8B19 - chains A and B of the 3 polymer chains in the assembly; structure by X-ray diffraction, 2.45 A resolution.

== Chain A ==
Molecule: Dipeptide and tripeptide permease B
Source organism: Escherichia coli
UniProt: P36837 (DTPB_ECOLI); residues 1-489 here = UniProt positions 1-489
Sequence (489 residues; numbered 1 to 489; the number before each row is that of its first residue):
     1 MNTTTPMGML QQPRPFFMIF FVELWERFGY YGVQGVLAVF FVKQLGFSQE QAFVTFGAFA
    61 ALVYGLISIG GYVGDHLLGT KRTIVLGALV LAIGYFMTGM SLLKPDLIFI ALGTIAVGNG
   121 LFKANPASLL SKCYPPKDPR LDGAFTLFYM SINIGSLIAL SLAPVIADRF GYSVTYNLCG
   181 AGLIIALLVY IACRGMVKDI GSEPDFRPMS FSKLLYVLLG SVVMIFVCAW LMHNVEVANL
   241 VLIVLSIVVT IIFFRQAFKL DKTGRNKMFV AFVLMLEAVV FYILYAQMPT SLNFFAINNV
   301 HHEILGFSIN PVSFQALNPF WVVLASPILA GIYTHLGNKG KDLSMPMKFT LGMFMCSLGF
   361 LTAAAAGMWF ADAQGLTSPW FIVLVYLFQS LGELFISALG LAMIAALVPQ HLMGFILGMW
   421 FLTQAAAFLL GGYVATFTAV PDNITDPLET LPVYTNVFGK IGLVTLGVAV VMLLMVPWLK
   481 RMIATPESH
Disordered / not traced: 1-10, 257-265, 333-342, 409-412, 485-489
From the paper describing this entry:
  - binding site for Ala-phe-ala: R27, K123, N153, N318, E393
  - conformationally variable residues (side-chain flip): K123

== Chain B ==
Molecule: Nanobody 132
Source organism: Lama glama
Notes: antibody fragment or engineered binder
Sequence (127 residues; row label = number of the first residue in the row):
     2 VQLVESGGGL VQAGGSLRLS CAASGPTLSN YAVGWFRQAP GKEREFVAGI NWSSGLRYKD
    62 VVKGRFTVSR DNVKDTVYLQ MNSLKPEDTA VYYCAARFGG MLPLQPSGYA NWGQGTQVTV
   122 SSHHHHH
Disulfides: C22-C95

== Interface between chain A and chain B ==
Pairs across the interface - 47 pairs, chain A then chain B:
  V39(A) with W53(B), hydrophobic
  K43(A) with S30(B), hydrogen bond (side chain-backbone); N31(B); W53(B), hydrogen bond (side chain-backbone)
  D168(A) with P27(B); T28(B); N31(B), hydrogen bond; Y32(B), hydrogen bond
  R169(A) with G26(B); P27(B)
  F294(A) with W53(B), hydrophobic
  I297(A) with R98(B), hydrogen bond (backbone-side chain); F99(B); G100(B)
  N298(A) with R98(B); M102(B)
  V300(A) with R98(B), hydrogen bond (backbone-side chain)
  H302(A) with R98(B), hydrogen bond; F99(B)
  E303(A) with A111(B)
  S308(A) with A111(B)
  N310(A) with F99(B)
  P311(A) with F99(B), hydrophobic
  V312(A) with F99(B), hydrophobic
  Q374(A) with P104(B); L105(B); Q106(B), hydrogen bond (side chain-backbone); S108(B), hydrogen bond; G109(B)
  L376(A) with R98(B); G109(B)
  D442(A) with N52(B), hydrogen bond (backbone-side chain); S54(B), hydrogen bond (backbone-side chain)
  N443(A) with G56(B)
  I444(A) with N52(B), hydrogen bond (backbone-side chain); G101(B); M102(B)
  T445(A) with N52(B); G56(B); L57(B); R58(B); G101(B); M102(B); L103(B), hydrogen bond (backbone-backbone)
  D446(A) with R58(B), salt bridge; M102(B)
  P447(A) with M102(B)
Other interface residues (no listed pair), chain A (28 interface residues in all): V42, A296, N299, H301, D372, T450

== Summary ==
28 residues of chain A face 24 of chain B across their interface; the contacts include 13 hydrogen bonds and 1
salt bridge. Polar pairs include D446(A)-R58(B), K43(A)-S30(B) and K43(A)-W53(B). The paper reports a binding
site for Ala-phe-ala at R27(A), K123(A) and N153(A) among others; conformational variability at K123(A).
Here chain A is Dipeptide and tripeptide permease B (Escherichia coli) and chain B is Nanobody 132 (Lama
glama). Entry 8B19 (DtpB-Nb132-AFA) was determined by X-ray diffraction (same publication as 8B17, 8B1C, 8B1D,
8B1G, 8B1I, 8B1J and 8B1K).
